PDB entry 3ZWZ | X-ray diffraction, 2.10 A resolution | chains A and B

Chain A:
Molecule: Apical membrane antigen 1, AMA1
From: Plasmodium falciparum
Notes: fragment: domains i/ii, residues 103-441
UniProt: Q7KQK5 (Q7KQK5_PLAF7); residues 103-441 here = UniProt positions 103-441
Amino-acid sequence (347 residues; each row starts with the number of its first residue):
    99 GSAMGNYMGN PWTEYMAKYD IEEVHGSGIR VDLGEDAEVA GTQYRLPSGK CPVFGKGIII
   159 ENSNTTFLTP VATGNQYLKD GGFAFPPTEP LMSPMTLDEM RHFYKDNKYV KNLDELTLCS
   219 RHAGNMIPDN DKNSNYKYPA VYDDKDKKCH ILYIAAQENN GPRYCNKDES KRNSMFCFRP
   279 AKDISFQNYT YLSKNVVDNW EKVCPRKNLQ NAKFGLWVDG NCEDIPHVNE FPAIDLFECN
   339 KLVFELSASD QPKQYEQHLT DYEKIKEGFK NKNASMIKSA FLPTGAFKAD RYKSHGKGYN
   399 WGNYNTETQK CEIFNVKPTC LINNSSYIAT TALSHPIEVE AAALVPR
Not modelled in the structure: 99-107, 351-387, 442-445
Cystine bridges: C149-C302, C217-C247, C263-C275, C320-C418, C337-C409
Differences from the reference sequence: expression tag (99-102, 442-445)
From the paper describing this entry:
  - conformationally variable residues (order/disorder transition): K351 to A387

Chain B:
Molecule: Rhoptry neck protein 2
UniProt: Q8IKV6 (Q8IKV6_PLAF7); residues 2021-2059 here = UniProt positions 2021-2059
Amino-acid sequence (39 residues; each row starts with the number of its first residue):
  2021 DITQQAKDIG AGPVASCFTT RMSPPQQICL NSVVNTALS
Not modelled in the structure: 2021-2022, 2059
Cystine bridges: C2037-C2049
From the paper describing this entry:
  - mutagenesis - P2044A: abolished binding to Apical membrane antigen 1, AMA1 (chain A)

Chain A / chain B interface:
Contacting residue pairs - 79 pairs, chain A then chain B:
  L131(A) - I2029(B)
  L131(A) - G2030(B)
  Y142(A) - K2027(B)
  Y142(A) - A2031(B)
  Y142(A) - G2032(B)
  Y142(A) - P2033(B)
  R143(A) - K2027(B)
  R143(A) - D2028(B)  hydrogen bond (side chain-backbone)
  A170(A) - V2054(B)
  A170(A) - N2055(B)  hydrogen bond (backbone-backbone)
  T171(A) - S2052(B)
  T171(A) - V2053(B)
  T171(A) - V2054(B)
  G172(A) - S2052(B)
  G172(A) - V2053(B)  hydrogen bond (backbone-backbone)
  Q174(A) - N2055(B)  hydrogen bond (backbone-side chain)
  L176(A) - N2055(B)
  L176(A) - A2057(B)  hydrophobic
  L176(A) - L2058(B)  hydrophobic
  F183(A) - F2038(B)  hydrophobic
  P184(A) - L2050(B)  hydrophobic
  P185(A) - L2050(B)
  P185(A) - N2051(B)  hydrogen bond (backbone-backbone)
  T186(A) - I2048(B)
  T186(A) - C2049(B)
  T186(A) - N2051(B)
  E187(A) - I2048(B)
  E187(A) - C2049(B)  hydrogen bond (backbone-backbone)
  E187(A) - N2051(B)
  P188(A) - Q2046(B)
  P188(A) - I2048(B)
  M190(A) - I2048(B)  hydrophobic
  N205(A) - M2042(B)
  V208(A) - M2042(B)  hydrophobic
  G222(A) - R2041(B)  hydrogen bond (backbone-side chain)
  N223(A) - T2039(B)
  N223(A) - T2040(B)
  N223(A) - R2041(B)  hydrogen bond (backbone-backbone)
  N223(A) - M2042(B)  hydrogen bond (side chain-backbone)
  M224(A) - F2038(B)  hydrophobic
  M224(A) - T2039(B)
  M224(A) - R2041(B)  hydrogen bond (backbone-side chain)
  M224(A) - I2048(B)  hydrophobic
  I225(A) - F2038(B)
  I225(A) - T2039(B)  hydrogen bond (backbone-backbone)
  I225(A) - T2040(B)
  I225(A) - R2041(B)
  P226(A) - A2035(B)  hydrophobic
  P226(A) - C2037(B)
  P226(A) - F2038(B)  hydrophobic
  D227(A) - A2035(B)
  D227(A) - S2036(B)  hydrogen bond (side chain-backbone)
  D227(A) - C2037(B)  hydrogen bond (side chain-backbone)
  D229(A) - R2041(B)  salt bridge
  S232(A) - R2041(B)  hydrogen bond (backbone-side chain)
  N233(A) - R2041(B)
  Y234(A) - G2032(B)
  Y234(A) - P2033(B)
  Y234(A) - R2041(B)  hydrogen bond (backbone-side chain)
  K235(A) - R2041(B)
  Y236(A) - F2038(B)
  Y251(A) - P2033(B)
  Y251(A) - V2034(B)
  Y251(A) - A2035(B)  hydrogen bond (side chain-backbone)
  Y251(A) - V2054(B)
  A254(A) - I2029(B)
  A254(A) - G2030(B)  hydrogen bond (backbone-backbone)
  E256(A) - I2029(B)
  N257(A) - I2029(B)
  Y262(A) - Q2025(B)
  N271(A) - N2055(B)  hydrogen bond
  N271(A) - A2057(B)
  M273(A) - A2057(B)
  M273(A) - L2058(B)  hydrophobic
  Q349(A) - I2029(B)
  P350(A) - Q2025(B)
  P350(A) - D2028(B)
  Y390(A) - Q2025(B)
  Y390(A) - D2028(B)
Other interface residues (no listed pair), chain A (50 interface residues in all): V137, T140, Q141, V169, Y175, F201, Y202, R219, I252, A253, Q255
Other interface residues (no listed pair), chain B (29 interface residues in all): Q2047
The authors on this interface:
  - residue pairs: F183(A)-F2038(B) (pi stacking), I225(A)-T2039(B) (backbone contact), I225(A)-R2041(B) (hydrophobic contact), Y234(A)-R2041(B) (hydrogen bond)
  - interface residues, chain A: N223(A)
  - interface residues, chain B: K2027(B), R2041(B)
  - hot spots on chain B (mutagenesis) - R2041A: abolished binding to Apical membrane antigen 1, AMA1 (chain A)

Overview:
50 residues of chain A and 29 residues of chain B are in contact, with 18 hydrogen bonds and 1 salt bridge.
Among the polar pairs are D229(A)-R2041(B), R143(A)-D2028(B) and Q174(A)-N2055(B). The paper describes pi
stacking between F183(A) and F2038(B); a backbone contact between I225(A) and T2039(B); a hydrophobic contact
between I225(A) and R2041(B). The paper reports that P2044A and R2041A of chain B abolish binding to Apical
membrane antigen 1, AMA1 (chain A); interface residues N223(A) and K2027(B) among others.
Here chain A is Apical membrane antigen 1, AMA1 (Plasmodium falciparum) and chain B is Rhoptry neck protein 2.
Entry 3ZWZ (Crystal structure of Plasmodium falciparum AMA1 in complex with a 39aa PfRON2 peptide) was
determined by X-ray diffraction (same publication as 3SRI and 3SRJ).
